6RYR - chains E and I of the 11 polymer chains in the assembly; structure by electron microscopy, 3.10 A resolution.

Chain E:
Molecule: Histone H3.2
From: Xenopus laevis
Reference sequence: P84233 (H32_XENLA); residues 0-135 here correspond to UniProt positions 1-136 (UniProt number = residue number + 1)
Chain sequence (136 residues; each row starts with the number of its first residue; numbering starts at 0):
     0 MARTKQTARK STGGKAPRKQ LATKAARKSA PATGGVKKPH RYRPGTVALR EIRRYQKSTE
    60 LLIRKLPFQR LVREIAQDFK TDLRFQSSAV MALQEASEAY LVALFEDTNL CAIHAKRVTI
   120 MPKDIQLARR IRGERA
Unresolved in the structure: 0-38
Sequence notes: conflict Ala102 (Gly103 in P84233)
UniProt features mapped onto this chain:
  - modified residue: Arg2 (Asymmetric dimethylarginine), Thr3 (Phosphothreonine), Lys4 (Allysine), Gln5 (5-glutamyl dopamine), Thr6 (Phosphothreonine), Arg8 (Citrulline), Lys9 (N6,N6,N6-trimethyllysine), Ser10 (ADP-ribosylserine), Thr11 (Phosphothreonine), Lys14 (N6-(2-hydroxyisobutyryl)lysine), Arg17 (Asymmetric dimethylarginine), Lys18 (N6-(2-hydroxyisobutyryl)lysine), Lys23 (N6-(2-hydroxyisobutyryl)lysine), Arg26 (Citrulline), Lys27 (N6,N6,N6-trimethyllysine), Ser28 (ADP-ribosylserine), Lys36 (N6,N6,N6-trimethyllysine), Lys37 (N6-methyllysine), Tyr41 (Phosphotyrosine), Lys56 (N6,N6,N6-trimethyllysine) and 8 more in UniProt
  - lipidation: Cys110 (S-palmitoyl cysteine)

Chain I:
Molecule: 149-nt DNA strand
From: synthetic construct
Sequence (149 nucleotides; numbered -72 to 76; the number before each row is that of its first residue; numbers below 1 keep their minus sign (DA-72 is residue -72)):
   -72 ATCAGAATCC CGGTGCCGAG GCCGCTCAAT TGGTCGTAGA CAGCTCTAGC ACCGCTTAAA
   -12 CGCACGTACG CGCTGTCCCC CGCGTTTTAA CCGCCAAGGG GATTACTCCC TAGTCTCCAG
    48 GCACGTGTCA GATATATACA TCGATAGGC

Chain E / chain I interface:
Residue-residue contacts (25):
  His39(E) - DA-67(I)  hydrogen bond to the phosphate
  Arg40(E) - DG9(I)  hydrogen bond to the base
  Arg40(E) - DC10(I)  hydrogen bond to the sugar
  Tyr41(E) - DA-67(I)  phosphate contact
  Tyr41(E) - DA-66(I)  sugar contact
  Tyr41(E) - DG9(I)  sugar contact
  Tyr41(E) - DC10(I)  phosphate contact
  Arg42(E) - DG9(I)  sugar contact
  Pro43(E) - DC8(I)  phosphate contact
  Pro43(E) - DG9(I)  phosphate contact
  Gly44(E) - DC8(I)  phosphate contact
  Gly44(E) - DG9(I)  hydrogen bond to the phosphate
  Thr45(E) - DG9(I)  phosphate contact
  Val46(E) - DG9(I)  phosphate contact
  Ala47(E) - DG9(I)  phosphate contact
  Arg49(E) - DA-66(I)  salt bridge to the phosphate
  Arg49(E) - DT-65(I)  salt bridge to the phosphate
  Lys56(E) - DC-64(I)  salt bridge to the phosphate
  Arg63(E) - DC18(I)  phosphate contact
  Lys64(E) - DC18(I)  hydrogen bond to the phosphate
  Leu65(E) - DA17(I)  phosphate contact
  Leu65(E) - DC18(I)  hydrogen bond to the phosphate
  Pro66(E) - DA17(I)  phosphate contact
  Arg69(E) - DA17(I)  salt bridge to the phosphate
  Arg83(E) - DG27(I)  sugar contact
Also at the interface, not in a pair above, chain I (12 interface residues in all): DC19, DG26

Overview:
17 residues of chain E and 12 residues of chain I are in contact; the contacts include 6 hydrogen bonds and 4
salt bridges. Among the polar pairs are Arg40(E)-DG9(I), Arg40(E)-DC10(I) and His39(E)-DA-67(I).
Chain E is Histone H3.2 (Xenopus laevis) and chain I is a 149-nt DNA strand (synthetic construct); the
structure, Nucleosome-CHD4 complex structure (single CHD4 copy), was determined by electron microscopy
together with 6RYU from the same study.
